6LHA - chains A and C of the 4 polymer chains in the assembly; structure by electron microscopy, 3.56 A resolution.

Chain A:
Name: VP1 protein
Source organism: Coxsackievirus A16
UniProtKB: A0A2S1BJ89 (A0A2S1BJ89_9ENTO); residues 1-297 here correspond to UniProt positions 566-862 (UniProt number = residue number + 565)
Chain sequence (297 residues; numbered 1 to 297; the number before each row is that of its first residue):
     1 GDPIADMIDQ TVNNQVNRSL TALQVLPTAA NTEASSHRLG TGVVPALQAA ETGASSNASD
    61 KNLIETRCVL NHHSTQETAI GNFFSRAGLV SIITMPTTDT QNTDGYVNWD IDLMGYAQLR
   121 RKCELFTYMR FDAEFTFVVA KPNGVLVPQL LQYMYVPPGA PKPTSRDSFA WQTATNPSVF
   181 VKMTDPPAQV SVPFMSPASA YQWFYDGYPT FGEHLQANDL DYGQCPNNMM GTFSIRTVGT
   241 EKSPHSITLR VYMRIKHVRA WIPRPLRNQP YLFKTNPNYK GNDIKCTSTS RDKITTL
Unresolved in the structure: 1, 10-17, 97-101
Residues lining bound ligands: sphingosine (SPH): Ile111, Asp112, Leu113, Met114, Phe135, Tyr155, Val190, Val192, Met195, Tyr201, Trp203, Asn228, Met230, Phe233
What the authors report for this chain:
  - conformationally variable residues (loop rearrangement): Asn108, Asp110, Thr275, Asp292

Chain C:
Name: VP3 protein
Source organism: Coxsackievirus A16
Notes: EC 3.4.22.29, 3.6.1.15, 3.4.22.28, 2.7.7.48
UniProtKB: A0A2R4NBT3 (A0A2R4NBT3_9ENTO); residues 1-242 here correspond to UniProt positions 324-565 (UniProt number = residue number + 323)
Chain sequence (242 residues; numbered 1 to 242; the number before each row is that of its first residue):
     1 GIPTELKPGT NQFLTTDDGV SAPILPGFHP TPPIHIPGEV HNLLEICRVE TILEVNNLKT
    61 NETTPMQRLC FPVSVQSKTG ELCAAFRADP GRDGPWQSTI LGQLCRYYTQ WSGSLEVTFM
   121 FAGSFMATGK MLIAYTPPGG NVPADRITAM LGTHVIWDFG LQSSVTLVVP WISNTHYRAH
   181 ARAGYFDYYT TGIITIWYQT NYVVPIGAPT TAYIVALAAA QDNFTMKLCK DTEDIEQTAN
   241 IQ
What the authors report for this chain:
  - conformationally variable residues (loop rearrangement): Lys78, Asn141

How chain A and chain C interact:
Pairs across the interface (137; chain A residue first):
  Leu23(A) - His41(C)
  Ala30(A) - Asn223(C)
  Ala46(A) - Ser164(C)
  Ala46(A) - Val165(C)
  Ala46(A) - Thr166(C)  hydrogen bond (backbone-backbone)
  Leu47(A) - Ser164(C)
  Gln48(A) - Gln162(C)
  Gln48(A) - Ser164(C)  hydrogen bond (backbone-backbone)
  Gln48(A) - Thr166(C)
  Ala49(A) - Ser164(C)
  Ala50(A) - Ser164(C)  hydrogen bond (backbone-side chain)
  Ala50(A) - Leu217(C)  hydrophobic
  Glu51(A) - Met120(C)
  Glu51(A) - Ser163(C)
  Ala54(A) - Glu50(C)
  Ser55(A) - Arg48(C)
  Ser55(A) - Val49(C)
  Ser55(A) - Glu50(C)  hydrogen bond
  Ser56(A) - Glu50(C)  hydrogen bond
  Ser56(A) - Glu116(C)
  Ser56(A) - Thr118(C)  hydrogen bond
  Ser56(A) - Thr166(C)
  Ala58(A) - Glu116(C)
  Ala58(A) - Thr166(C)
  Ala58(A) - Gln221(C)  hydrogen bond (backbone-side chain)
  Ser59(A) - Gln221(C)
  Asp60(A) - Ser114(C)  hydrogen bond
  Asp60(A) - Val168(C)
  Asp60(A) - Gln221(C)
  Leu63(A) - Val168(C)  hydrophobic
  Ile64(A) - Thr153(C)
  Ile64(A) - Pro170(C)  hydrophobic
  His73(A) - Ser112(C)
  His73(A) - His176(C)
  His73(A) - Tyr177(C)  hydrogen bond
  His73(A) - Thr225(C)
  Ser74(A) - Thr225(C)  hydrogen bond (backbone-side chain)
  Thr75(A) - Asn42(C)
  Thr75(A) - Leu44(C)
  Thr75(A) - Thr225(C)
  Glu77(A) - Tyr108(C)  hydrogen bond (backbone-side chain)
  Glu77(A) - Met226(C)
  Glu77(A) - Lys227(C)
  Thr78(A) - Asn42(C)  hydrogen bond
  Thr78(A) - Leu43(C)  hydrogen bond (backbone-backbone)
  Thr78(A) - Leu44(C)
  Thr78(A) - Tyr108(C)
  Thr78(A) - Met226(C)
  Ile80(A) - Val40(C)
  Phe83(A) - Leu43(C)  hydrophobic
  Phe83(A) - Tyr108(C)
  Ala87(A) - Thr15(C)
  Gly115(A) - Gln237(C)
  Gly115(A) - Ile241(C)
  Tyr116(A) - Gln237(C)
  Ala117(A) - Glu236(C)
  Ala117(A) - Gln237(C)  hydrogen bond (backbone-side chain)
  Ala117(A) - Ile241(C)
  Gln118(A) - Asp231(C)  hydrogen bond
  Arg121(A) - Gln103(C)  hydrogen bond
  Arg121(A) - Tyr107(C)  hydrogen bond
  Arg121(A) - Thr232(C)
  Arg121(A) - Ile235(C)
  Lys122(A) - Tyr107(C)
  Arg130(A) - Thr31(C)  hydrogen bond (side chain-backbone)
  Arg130(A) - Pro33(C)
  Glu134(A) - Ser21(C)  hydrogen bond
  Thr136(A) - Phe13(C)
  Pro186(A) - Asn11(C)
  Gln189(A) - Phe13(C)
  Val190(A) - Ala22(C)
  Val190(A) - Ile24(C)  hydrophobic
  Ser191(A) - Ser21(C)
  Ser191(A) - Ala22(C)  hydrogen bond (backbone-backbone)
  Ser191(A) - Pro23(C)
  Ser191(A) - Ile24(C)  hydrogen bond (backbone-backbone)
  Pro193(A) - Phe28(C)  hydrophobic
  Phe194(A) - Phe28(C)
  Phe194(A) - Pro30(C)
  Met195(A) - Leu25(C)  hydrophobic
  Ser196(A) - Thr31(C)  hydrogen bond (backbone-side chain)
  Pro197(A) - Thr31(C)
  Ala198(A) - Thr31(C)
  Ser199(A) - Pro32(C)
  Ser199(A) - Ile34(C)
  Arg254(A) - Thr15(C)
  Arg254(A) - Asp17(C)  hydrogen bond (side chain-backbone)
  Arg254(A) - Asp18(C)  salt bridge
  Arg259(A) - Glu39(C)  salt bridge
  Ala260(A) - Glu39(C)
  Ala260(A) - Val40(C)
  Trp261(A) - Ile36(C)  hydrogen bond (side chain-backbone)
  Trp261(A) - Gly38(C)
  Trp261(A) - Glu39(C)
  Ile262(A) - Pro37(C)
  Ile262(A) - Gly38(C)  hydrogen bond (backbone-backbone)
  Pro263(A) - Val40(C)
  Leu266(A) - Gln103(C)
  Pro270(A) - Glu236(C)
  Leu272(A) - Gln242(C)  hydrogen bond (backbone-backbone)
  Phe273(A) - Ile241(C)
  Phe273(A) - Gln242(C)
  Lys274(A) - Ile241(C)
  Lys274(A) - Gln242(C)
  Cys286(A) - Glu62(C)  hydrogen bond
  Cys286(A) - Arg68(C)
  Thr287(A) - Glu54(C)
  Ser288(A) - Glu54(C)  hydrogen bond
  Ser288(A) - Asn57(C)
  Ser288(A) - Arg68(C)
  Ser288(A) - Gly94(C)
  Thr289(A) - Asn57(C)
  Thr289(A) - Asp93(C)
  Thr289(A) - Gly94(C)
  Thr289(A) - Gln97(C)
  Ser290(A) - Asn57(C)
  Ser290(A) - Leu58(C)
  Ser290(A) - Lys59(C)
  Ser290(A) - Arg68(C)
  Arg291(A) - Val55(C)  hydrogen bond (side chain-backbone)
  Arg291(A) - Asn57(C)  hydrogen bond (backbone-backbone)
  Arg291(A) - Leu58(C)
  Arg291(A) - Lys59(C)  hydrogen bond (backbone-backbone)
  Arg291(A) - Ala85(C)  hydrogen bond (side chain-backbone)
  Asp292(A) - Leu58(C)
  Asp292(A) - Lys59(C)
  Lys293(A) - Leu58(C)
  Ile294(A) - Asn56(C)
  Ile294(A) - Leu58(C)
  Ile294(A) - Phe71(C)  hydrophobic
  Ile294(A) - Cys83(C)
  Ile294(A) - Ala84(C)
  Ile294(A) - Ala85(C)  hydrogen bond (backbone-backbone)
  Thr295(A) - Ala85(C)
  Leu297(A) - Arg87(C)
  Leu297(A) - Val142(C)  hydrophobic
  Leu297(A) - Ile193(C)  hydrophobic
Interface residues without a listed pair, chain A (83 interface residues in all): Ala29, Asn71, Ala79, Arg86, Met114, Arg120, Leu125, Phe126, Tyr128, Val138, Pro177, Pro187, Val192, Tyr252, Arg267, Gln269, Tyr271
Interface residues without a listed pair, chain C (92 interface residues in all): Thr16, Gly19, Ile46, Leu82, Phe86, Ser98, Ile100, Leu104, Val155, Trp157, Asp222, Leu228, Cys229, Asp234, Asn240

In short:
83 residues of chain A face 92 of chain C across their interface, with 33 hydrogen bonds and 2 salt bridges.
Polar contacts include Arg254(A)-Asp18(C), Arg259(A)-Glu39(C) and Ala50(A)-Ser164(C). Sphingosine is bound
between chain A and chain C. From the paper: conformational variability at Asn108(A), Asp110(A) and Lys78(C)
among others.
Chain A is VP1 protein and chain C is VP3 protein, both from Coxsackievirus A16; the structure, The cryo-EM
structure of coxsackievirus A16 mature virion, was determined by electron microscopy (same publication as
6LHB, 6LHC, 6LHK, 6LHL, 6LHO and 6LHP).
